PDB entry 6FRJ | X-ray diffraction, 1.40 A resolution | chains H and B

Chain H:
Protein: scFv-SM3
From: Mus musculus
Notes: antibody fragment or engineered binder
Amino-acid sequence (244 residues; row label = number of the first residue in the row; note: 873 numbers in that range are skipped by the numbering (no residue carries them; nothing is unmodelled there)):
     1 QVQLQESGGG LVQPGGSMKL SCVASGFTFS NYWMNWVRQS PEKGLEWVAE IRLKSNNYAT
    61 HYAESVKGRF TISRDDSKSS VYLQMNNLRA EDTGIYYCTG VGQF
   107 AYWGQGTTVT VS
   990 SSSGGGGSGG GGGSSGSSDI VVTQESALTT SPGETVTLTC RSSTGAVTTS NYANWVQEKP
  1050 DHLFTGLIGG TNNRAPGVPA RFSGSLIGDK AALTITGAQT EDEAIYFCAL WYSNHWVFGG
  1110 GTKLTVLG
Disordered / not traced: 990-1007
Disulfide bonds: Cys22-Cys98, Cys1029-Cys1097

Chain B:
Protein: APD-SeThr-RP
Amino-acid sequence (7 residues; each row starts with the number of its first residue):
     1 APDXRPX
Modified residues: T9E (Selenothreonine) at position 4; NH2 (amino group) at position 7
Glycans and other covalent adducts: 2-acetamido-2-deoxy-alpha-D-galactopyranose (A2G) linked to T9E_4

Chain H / chain B interface:
Residue-residue contacts (15; chain H residue first):
  Asn31(H) with Arg5(B)
  Tyr32(H) with Asp3(B); Arg5(B); Pro6(B), hydrogen bond (side chain-backbone)
  Trp33(H) with Ala1(B); Pro2(B); Asp3(B), hydrogen bond (backbone-side chain)
  Gln103(H) with Asp3(B), hydrogen bond (side chain-backbone); T9E_4(B)
  Tyr1041(H) with Ala1(B); Pro2(B); T9E_4(B)
  Trp1100(H) with Ala1(B); Pro2(B)
  Trp1105(H) with Pro2(B), hydrophobic
Other interface residues (no listed pair), chain H (9 interface residues in all): Val101, Gly102
Other interface residues (no listed pair), chain B (7 interface residues in all): NH2_7

In short:
The interface between chain H and chain B involves 9 residues on one side and 7 on the other, with 3 hydrogen
bonds. Polar pairs include Tyr32(H)-Pro6(B), Trp33(H)-Asp3(B) and Gln103(H)-Asp3(B). Covalently linked
2-acetamido-2-deoxy-alpha-D-galactopyranose: at T9E_4(B).
Here chain H is scFv-SM3 (Mus musculus) and chain B is APD-SeThr-RP. Entry 6FRJ (Crystal structure of scFv-SM3
in complex with APD-SeThrGalNAc-RP) was determined by X-ray diffraction (same publication as 5N7B).
